PDB entry 4MI9 | X-ray diffraction, 1.85 A resolution | chain A

[Chain A]
Protein: Glycogen phosphorylase, muscle form
Source organism: Oryctolagus cuniculus
Notes: EC 2.4.1.1
UniProtKB: P00489 (PYGM_RABIT); residues 12-836 here correspond to UniProt positions 13-837 (UniProt number = residue number + 1)
Amino-acid sequence (825 residues; row label = number of the first residue in the row):
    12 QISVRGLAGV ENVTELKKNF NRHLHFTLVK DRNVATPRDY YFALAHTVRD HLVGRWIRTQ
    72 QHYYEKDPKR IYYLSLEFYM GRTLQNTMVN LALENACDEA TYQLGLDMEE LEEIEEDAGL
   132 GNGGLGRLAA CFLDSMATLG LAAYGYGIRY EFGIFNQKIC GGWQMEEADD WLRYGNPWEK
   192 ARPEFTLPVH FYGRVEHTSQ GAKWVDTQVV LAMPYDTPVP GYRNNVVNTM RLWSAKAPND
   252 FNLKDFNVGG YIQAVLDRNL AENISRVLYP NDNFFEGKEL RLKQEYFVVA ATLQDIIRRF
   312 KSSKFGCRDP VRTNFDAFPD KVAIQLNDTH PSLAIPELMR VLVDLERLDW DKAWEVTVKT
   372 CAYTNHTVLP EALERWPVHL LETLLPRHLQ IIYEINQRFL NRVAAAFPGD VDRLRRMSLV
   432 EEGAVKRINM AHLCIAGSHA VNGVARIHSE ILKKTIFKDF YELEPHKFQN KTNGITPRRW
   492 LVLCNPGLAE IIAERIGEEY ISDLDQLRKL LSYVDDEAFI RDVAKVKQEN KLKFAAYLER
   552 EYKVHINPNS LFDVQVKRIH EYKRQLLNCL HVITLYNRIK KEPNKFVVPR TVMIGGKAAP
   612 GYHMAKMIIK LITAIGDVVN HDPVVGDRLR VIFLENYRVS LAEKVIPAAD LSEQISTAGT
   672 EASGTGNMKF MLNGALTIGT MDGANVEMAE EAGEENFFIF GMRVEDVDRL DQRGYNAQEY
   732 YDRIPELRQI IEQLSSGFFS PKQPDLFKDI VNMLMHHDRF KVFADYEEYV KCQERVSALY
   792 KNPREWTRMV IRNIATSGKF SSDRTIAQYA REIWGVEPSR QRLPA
Unresolved in the structure: 255-260, 315-324
Modified / non-standard residues: Lys680 ((2S)-2-amino-6-[[3-hydroxy-2-methyl-5-(phosphonooxymethyl)pyridin-4-yl]methylideneamino]hexanoic acid; LLP)
Ligand contacts: SUGAR (26W; N-[(3R)-3-(4-ethylphenyl)butanoyl]-beta-D-glucopyranosylamine): Glu88, Gly135, Leu136, Leu139, Asn282, Asp283, Asn284, Phe285, Phe286, Asp339, His341, His377, Ala383, Glu385, Val455, Asn484, Tyr573, Glu672, Ala673, Ser674, Gly675, Thr676
Curated features (UniProtKB/Swiss-Prot):
  - binding site (AMP): Asp42, Tyr75, Arg309 to Cys318
  - site: Cys108 (Involved in the association of subunits), Cys142 (Involved in the association of subunits), Tyr155 (Can be labeled by an AMP analog)
  - modified residue: Ser14 (Phosphoserine), Tyr203 (Phosphotyrosine), Tyr226 (Phosphotyrosine), Ser429 (Phosphoserine), Tyr472 (Phosphotyrosine), Ser513 (Phosphoserine), Lys680 (N6-(pyridoxal phosphate)lysine), Ser746 (Phosphoserine), Ser747 (Phosphoserine)
Reported in the primary citation:
  - binding site for SUGAR: Leu136, Asn282, Phe285, Asp339, His341, His377, Ala383, Asn484, Tyr573, Glu672, Ala673, Ser674, Gly675
  - conformationally variable residues (loop rearrangement): Tyr280 to Gly288

[Overview]
Bound to chain A: SUGAR. From UniProt: 12 AMP-binding residues. The paper reports a binding site for SUGAR at
Leu136, Asn282 and Phe285 among others; conformational variability at Tyr280.
Chain A is Glycogen phosphorylase, muscle form (Oryctolagus cuniculus); the structure, Crystal structure of
Gpb in complex with SUGAR (N-[(3R)-3-(4-ETHYLPHENYL)BUTANOYL]-BETA-D-GLUCOPYRANOSYLAMINE) (S20), was
determined by X-ray diffraction (same publication as 4MHO, 4MHS, 4MI3, 4MI6 and 4MIC).
